3HCV - chains A and C of the 3 polymer chains in the assembly; structure by X-ray diffraction, 1.95 A resolution.

# Chain A
Molecule: HLA class I histocompatibility antigen, B-27 alpha chain
Source organism: Homo sapiens
Notes: fragment: extracelluar domain, residues 25-300
Reference sequence: P03989 (1B27_HUMAN); residues 1-276 here correspond to UniProt positions 25-300 (UniProt number = residue number + 24)
Sequence (276 residues; each row starts with the number of its first residue):
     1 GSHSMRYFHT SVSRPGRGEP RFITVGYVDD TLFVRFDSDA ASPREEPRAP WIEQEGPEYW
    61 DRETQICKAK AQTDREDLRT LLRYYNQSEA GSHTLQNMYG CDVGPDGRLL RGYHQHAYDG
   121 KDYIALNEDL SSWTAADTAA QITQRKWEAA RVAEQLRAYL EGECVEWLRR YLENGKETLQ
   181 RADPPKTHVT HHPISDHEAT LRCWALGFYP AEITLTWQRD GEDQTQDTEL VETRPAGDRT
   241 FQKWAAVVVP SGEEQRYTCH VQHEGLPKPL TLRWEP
Disulfides: C101-C164, C203-C259
Sequence notes: variant H116 (Asp140 in P03989)

# Chain C
Molecule: Double citrullinated vasoactive intestinal polypeptide receptor
Sequence (9 residues; each row starts with the number of its first residue):
     1 RRKWRRWHL
Modified residues: R5 (citrulline; CIR); R6 (citrulline; CIR)

# Chain A / chain C interface
Pairs across the interface - 47 pairs, chain A then chain C:
  Y7(A) - R1(C)  hydrogen bond (side chain-backbone)
  Y7(A) - R2(C)
  H9(A) - R2(C)  hydrogen bond
  T24(A) - R2(C)  hydrogen bond
  E45(A) - R2(C)  salt bridge
  Y59(A) - R1(C)
  R62(A) - R1(C)
  R62(A) - R2(C)  hydrogen bond (side chain-backbone)
  R62(A) - W4(C)
  E63(A) - R1(C)
  E63(A) - R2(C)  salt bridge
  Q65(A) - W4(C)
  I66(A) - R2(C)
  I66(A) - K3(C)
  I66(A) - W4(C)
  C67(A) - R2(C)
  K70(A) - R5(C)
  T73(A) - R5(C)
  T73(A) - W7(C)
  T73(A) - H8(C)
  E76(A) - H8(C)  salt bridge
  D77(A) - R5(C)
  D77(A) - H8(C)
  D77(A) - L9(C)  hydrogen bond (side chain-backbone)
  T80(A) - L9(C)
  L81(A) - L9(C)  hydrophobic
  Y84(A) - L9(C)  hydrogen bond (side chain-backbone)
  Y99(A) - R2(C)
  Y99(A) - K3(C)  hydrogen bond (side chain-backbone)
  H116(A) - R5(C)
  Y123(A) - L9(C)  hydrophobic
  T143(A) - L9(C)  hydrogen bond (side chain-backbone)
  K146(A) - L9(C)  hydrogen bond (side chain-backbone)
  W147(A) - R5(C)
  W147(A) - W7(C)
  W147(A) - H8(C)  hydrogen bond (side chain-backbone)
  W147(A) - L9(C)  hydrophobic
  V152(A) - W7(C)  hydrophobic
  Q155(A) - K3(C)
  Q155(A) - W7(C)
  L156(A) - W7(C)  hydrophobic
  Y159(A) - R1(C)  hydrogen bond (side chain-backbone)
  Y159(A) - R2(C)
  Y159(A) - K3(C)
  E163(A) - R1(C)  salt bridge
  W167(A) - R1(C)
  Y171(A) - R1(C)  hydrogen bond (side chain-backbone)
Other interface residues (no listed pair), chain A (37 interface residues in all): M5, V25, G26, V34, A69, L95, H114

# Overview
The interface between chain A and chain C involves 37 residues on one side and 8 on the other; the contacts
include 12 hydrogen bonds and 4 salt bridges. Polar contacts include E45(A)-R2(C), E63(A)-R2(C) and
E76(A)-H8(C).
Chain A is HLA class I histocompatibility antigen, B-27 alpha chain (Homo sapiens) and chain C is Double
citrullinated vasoactive intestinal polypeptide receptor; the structure, Crystal structure of HLA-B*2709
complexed with the double citrullinated vasoactive intestinal peptide type 1 receptor (VIPR) ..., was
determined by X-ray diffraction.
